PDB entry 4UO2 | X-ray diffraction, 2.70 A resolution | chains A and F of the 6 polymer chains in the assembly

Chain A:
Name: H3 haemagglutinin HA1 chain
UniProtKB: C3TUR9 (C3TUR9_9INFA); residues 1-329 here correspond to UniProt positions 18-346 (UniProt number = residue number + 17)
Amino-acid sequence (329 residues; row label = number of the first residue in the row):
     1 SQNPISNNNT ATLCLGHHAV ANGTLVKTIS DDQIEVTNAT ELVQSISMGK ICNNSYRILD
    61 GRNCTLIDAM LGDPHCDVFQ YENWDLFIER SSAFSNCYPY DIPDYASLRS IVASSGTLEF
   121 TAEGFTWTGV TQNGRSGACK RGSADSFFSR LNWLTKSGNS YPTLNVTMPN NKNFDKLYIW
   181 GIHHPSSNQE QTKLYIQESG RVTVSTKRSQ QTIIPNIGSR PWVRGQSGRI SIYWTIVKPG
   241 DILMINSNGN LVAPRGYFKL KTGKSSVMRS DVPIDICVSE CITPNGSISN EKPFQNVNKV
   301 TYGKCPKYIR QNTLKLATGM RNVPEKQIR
Not modelled in the structure: 1, 327-329
Disulfides: Cys52-Cys277, Cys64-Cys76, Cys97-Cys139, Cys281-Cys305
Covalently attached groups: glycan linked to Asn8, Asn165; N-acetylglucosamine (NAG) linked to Asn22, Asn38, Asn53, Asn63, Asn285
Reported in the primary citation:
  - binding site for beta-D-galactopyranose: Gln226
  - specificity-determining residues: Trp222

Chain F:
Name: H3 haemagglutinin HA2 chain
UniProtKB: C3TUR9 (C3TUR9_9INFA); residues 1-172 here correspond to UniProt positions 347-518 (UniProt number = residue number + 346)
Amino-acid sequence (172 residues; row label = number of the first residue in the row):
     1 GIFGAIAGFI ENGWEGMVDG WYGFRYQNSE GTGQAADLKS TQTAIDQINE KLNRVIERTN
    61 EKFHQIEKEF SEVEGRIQDL EKYVEDTKID LWSYNAELLV ALENQHTIDL TDAEMNKLFE
   121 KTRRQLRENA EDMGGGCFKI YHKCDNACIG SIRNGTYDHY IYRDEALNNR FQ
Covalently attached groups: glycan linked to Asn154
Reported in the primary citation:
  - post-translational modification sites: Asn154 (proposed by the authors, not directly observed)

Chain A / chain F interface:
Residue-residue contacts (10; chain A residue first):
  Ala106(A) - Arg76(F)
  Ser107(A) - Glu74(F)
  Ser107(A) - Gly75(F)
  Ser107(A) - Arg76(F)  hydrogen bond (side chain-backbone)
  Ser110(A) - Asp79(F)  hydrogen bond
  Ile111(A) - Val73(F)  hydrophobic
  Ile111(A) - Glu74(F)
  Ile236(A) - Val73(F)
  Lys238(A) - Ser71(F)  hydrogen bond (side chain-backbone)
  Lys238(A) - Glu72(F)  salt bridge
Also at the interface, not in a pair above, chain A (7 interface residues in all): Asp104

In short:
The chain A/chain F interface involves 7 residues from each chain, with 3 hydrogen bonds and 1 salt bridge.
Among the polar pairs are Lys238(A)-Glu72(F), Ser107(A)-Arg76(F) and Ser110(A)-Asp79(F). Covalently linked
N-acetylglucosamine: at Asn22(A), Asn38(A), Asn53(A), Asn63(A) and Asn285(A). The paper reports a binding site
for beta-D-galactopyranose at Gln226(A); the specificity determinant Trp222(A).
Here chain A is H3 haemagglutinin HA1 chain and chain F is H3 haemagglutinin HA2 chain. Entry 4UO2 (Structure
of the A_Equine_Richmond_07 H3 haemagglutinin in complex with Sialyl Lewis X) was determined by X-ray
diffraction (same publication as 4UNW, 4UNX, 4UNY, 4UNZ, 4UO0, 4UO1 and 8 further entries).
